PDB entry 2WSC | X-ray diffraction, 3.30 A resolution | chains A and F of the 18 polymer chains in the assembly

== Chain A ==
Protein: Photosystem I P700 chlorophyll A apoprotein A1
From: Pisum sativum
Reference sequence: P05310 (PSAA_PEA); residue numbers follow UniProt; this construct covers 1-758
Sequence (758 residues; each row starts with the number of its first residue):
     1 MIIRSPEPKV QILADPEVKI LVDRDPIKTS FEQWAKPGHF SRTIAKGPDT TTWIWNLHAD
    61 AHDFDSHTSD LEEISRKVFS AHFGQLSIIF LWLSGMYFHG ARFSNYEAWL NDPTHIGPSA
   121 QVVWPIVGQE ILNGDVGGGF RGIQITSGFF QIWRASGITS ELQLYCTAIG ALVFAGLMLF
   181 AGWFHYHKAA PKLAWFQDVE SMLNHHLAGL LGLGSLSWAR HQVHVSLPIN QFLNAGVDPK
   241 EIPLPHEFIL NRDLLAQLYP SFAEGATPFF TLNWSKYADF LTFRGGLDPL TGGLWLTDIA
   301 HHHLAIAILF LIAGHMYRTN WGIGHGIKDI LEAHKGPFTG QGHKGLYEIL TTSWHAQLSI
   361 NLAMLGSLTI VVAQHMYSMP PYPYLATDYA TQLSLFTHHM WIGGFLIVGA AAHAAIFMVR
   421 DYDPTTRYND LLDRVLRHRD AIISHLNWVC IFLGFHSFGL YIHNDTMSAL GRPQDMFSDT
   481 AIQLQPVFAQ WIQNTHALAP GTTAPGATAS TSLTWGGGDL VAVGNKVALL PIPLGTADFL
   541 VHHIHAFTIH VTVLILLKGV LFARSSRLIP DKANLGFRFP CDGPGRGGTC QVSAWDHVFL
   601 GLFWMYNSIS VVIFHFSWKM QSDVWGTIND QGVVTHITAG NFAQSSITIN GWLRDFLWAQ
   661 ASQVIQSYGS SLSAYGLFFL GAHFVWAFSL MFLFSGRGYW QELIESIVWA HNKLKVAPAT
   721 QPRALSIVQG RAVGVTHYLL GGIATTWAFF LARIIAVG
Not modelled in the structure: 1-20, 319-326
Metal / ion sites: chlorophyll a Mg site 1 near Gln121 (its only coordinating residue here); chlorophyll a Mg site 2 near Tyr317 (its only coordinating residue here); chlorophyll a Mg site 3 near Thr503 (its only coordinating residue here); 4Fe-4S cluster Fe: Cys581, Cys590 (shared with 2 residues of chain B)
Ligand contacts:
  - beta-carotene (BCR), molecule 1: Tyr97, Thr167, Gly170, Ala171, Leu213, Leu216, Ser217
  - beta-carotene (BCR), molecule 2: Leu210, Leu213, Gly214, Ser215, Ser217
  - beta-carotene (BCR), molecule 3: Leu346, Leu350, Ala356, Ser359, Ile360, Ala414, Leu432
  - beta-carotene (BCR), molecule 4: Ser359, Ala363, Met364, Ser367, Ile407, Ala410, Ala411, Val553, Leu556, Leu557, Val560
  - beta-carotene (BCR), molecule 5: Phe678, Gly681, Ala682, Phe684, Leu740, Ile743, Ala744, Trp747
  - chlorophyll a (CLA), molecule 1: Glu32, Trp34, His67, Lys77, Ser80, Ala81, Ile88, Leu179, Gly182, Trp183, Tyr186, His187
  - chlorophyll a (CLA), molecule 2: Thr51, Ile54, Trp55, Ile704, Ile707, Val708, His711, Val716, Ala717, Pro722, Arg723
  - chlorophyll a (CLA), molecule 3: Ile54, Leu57, His58
  - chlorophyll a (CLA), molecule 4: Trp55, Phe684, Val685, Phe688, Met691, Phe692, Leu725, Gln729, Ala732, Val733, Thr736, His737, Leu740
  - chlorophyll a (CLA), molecule 5: Leu57, His58, Ala61, His62, Lys77, Ala81, His82, Gly84, Gln85, His187
  - chlorophyll a (CLA), molecule 6: His58, Ala59, Asp60, Ala61, His62, Asp63, His355, Leu362, Phe405, Leu406, Val408, Gly409, Ala412, His413, Ile416, Phe577, Arg578, Trp595, Leu602, Thr736, Leu740
  - chlorophyll a (CLA), molecule 7: His62, Phe64, Lys77, Val78, Ala81, His82, Gln85, Leu86, Ile89, Phe90, Leu93, Phe174, Trp354, His355, Gln357, Leu358, Asn361, Leu362, Leu365
  - chlorophyll a (CLA), molecule 8: His62, Gln85, Ile88, Ile89, Trp92, Phe405, Leu406
  - chlorophyll a (CLA), molecule 9: Phe79, Phe83, Leu177, Phe180, Ala181, Phe184, Lys188, Trp195
  - chlorophyll a (CLA), molecule 10: Phe79, His82, Phe83, Leu86, Phe90, Phe174, Met178, Trp195, Ser201, Met202, His205, His206, Gly209, Leu210
  - chlorophyll a (CLA), molecule 11: Leu91, Trp92, Ser94, Gly95, Met96, Phe98, His99, Phe103, Gln121, Val122, Val123, Trp124
  - chlorophyll a (CLA), molecule 12: Trp92, Gly95, Met96, His99, Ala120, Gln121, Leu132, Ile143, Gln144, Ile145, Thr146, Ser147, Ala674, Tyr675, Phe678
  - chlorophyll a (CLA), molecule 13: Trp92, Met96, Thr146, Ser147, Ser394, Leu395, Thr397, His398, Trp401, Phe405, Phe678, Ile743, Trp747
  - chlorophyll a (CLA), molecule 14: Gln121, Val122, Val123, Trp124, Ile126, Val127, Gly128, Gln129, Leu132, Ala674, Leu677, Phe678
  - chlorophyll a (CLA), molecule 15: Ser147, Gly148, Phe149, Ile152, Leu365, Leu368, Thr369, Val372, Met376, Tyr382, Leu385, Leu395, His398, His399, Ile402
  - chlorophyll a (CLA), molecule 16: Ser156, Gly157, Ile158, Cys166, Thr167, Ser217, Trp218, Arg220, His221, Pro245
  - chlorophyll a (CLA), molecule 17: Trp195, Ser201, His205
  - chlorophyll a (CLA), molecule 18: Phe196, Val199, Met202, Leu203, His206, Leu350, Thr351, Thr352, Ser353, Trp354, Gln357, Ile360, Asn361, Met364, Leu365
  - chlorophyll a (CLA), molecule 19: Leu203, Leu207, Leu309, Phe310, Ile330, Leu331, Ile360, Met418, Leu432, Val435
  - chlorophyll a (CLA), molecule 20: Leu210, Leu211, Gly214, Ser215, Trp218, Gln222, Ile299, His302, His303, Ile306, Phe310, Leu368, Val371, Val372, Pro381, Tyr382
  - chlorophyll a (CLA), molecule 21: Leu216, Ala219, Arg220, His224, Ile249, Leu250, Arg252, Leu304
  - chlorophyll a (CLA), molecule 22: Ala278, Asp279, Leu281, Thr282, Phe283, His301, Leu304, Ala305, Ile308, Ile312
  - chlorophyll a (CLA), molecule 23: Phe283, Leu294, Ile299, His301, His302, Ala305, Ile306, His375, Met379, Thr511
  - chlorophyll a (CLA), molecule 24: Ala313, His315, Met316, Tyr317, Asp329
  - chlorophyll a (CLA), molecule 25: Asp329, Ile330, Ala333, His334
  - chlorophyll a (CLA), molecule 26: Ile330, His334, Thr339, His343, Leu346, Leu431, Leu432, Val435
  - chlorophyll a (CLA), molecule 27: Lys335, Gly336, Pro337, Phe338, Thr339
  - chlorophyll a (CLA), molecule 28: Phe338, Thr339, Leu431, Arg434, His438, Ile442, His445
  - chlorophyll a (CLA), molecule 29: Met364, Leu368, Val371, Gln374, His375, Ser378, Met379, Ile492, Thr495, His496, Ala499, Pro500, Thr502, Thr511, Ser512, Thr514, Trp515
  - chlorophyll a (CLA), molecule 30: Ser367, Ile370, Val371, Gln374, Met400, Gly403, Ile407, Ile549, Thr552, Val553, Met605, Ser608, Ile609
  - chlorophyll a (CLA), molecule 31: Gln374, Tyr377, Phe396, Trp491, Ile492, Gln493, Trp515, Ile532, Leu534, His542, His545, Ile549, Val612, His615, Phe616, Lys619
  - chlorophyll a (CLA), molecule 32: Ser444, His445, Trp448
  - chlorophyll a (CLA), molecule 33: Ser444, Asn447, Trp448, Ile451
  - chlorophyll a (CLA), molecule 34: Leu446, Trp448, Val449, Ile549, His550, Val553, Leu557
  - chlorophyll a (CLA), molecule 35: Asn447, Cys450, Ile451, Leu453, Gly454, Phe455, Phe458, Gly459, Ile462, Phe547, Val551, Leu554, Ile555, Leu600, Trp604
  - chlorophyll a (CLA), molecule 36: Trp448, Ile451, Phe452, Phe455, His456
  - chlorophyll a (CLA), molecule 37: Trp448, Phe452, Leu453, Trp491, Asp538, Phe539, His542, His543, Ala546, His550
  - chlorophyll a (CLA), molecule 38: Phe455, His456, Gly459, Ile462, His463, Thr466, Met467, Leu470, Asp475
  - chlorophyll a (CLA), molecule 39: Phe458, Ile462, Phe547, Phe603, Trp604, Tyr606, Asn607, Ile649, Trp686, Tyr738
  - chlorophyll a (CLA), molecule 40: Tyr461, Ile544, Phe547, Tyr606, Asn607, Ser610, Val611, Phe614, Ile649, Trp652, Leu657, Ala661, Ile665, Phe679, His683, Trp686, Tyr738, Gly742, Ile743, Thr745, Thr746, Phe749
  - chlorophyll a (CLA), molecule 41: Asp465, Thr466, Ala469, Leu470
  - chlorophyll a (CLA), molecule 42: Leu653, Leu657, Trp658
  - chlorophyll a (CLA), molecule 43: Leu677, Leu680, Gly681, His683, Phe684, Trp686, Ala687
  - chlorophyll a (CLA), molecule 44: Phe684, Ala687, Phe688, Leu690, Met691, Phe694, Tyr699, Trp700, Leu703
  - chlorophyll a (CLA), molecule 45: Ile707, Ala710, His711, Leu714, Val716
  - chlorophyll a (CLA), molecule 46: Trp709, Ala710, Lys713, Leu714
  - dodecyl-alpha-D-maltoside (LMU), molecule 1: Leu21, His67, Thr68, Glu73, Tyr186
  - dodecyl-alpha-D-maltoside (LMU), molecule 2: Leu520, Ile628, Gln631, Gly632, Val634
  - phylloquinone (PQN): Trp55, Met691, Phe692, Ser695, Gly696, Arg697, Trp700, Ala724, Leu725, Ile727, Gly730
  - 4Fe-4S cluster (SF4): Cys581, Thr589, Cys590, Ile727
UniProt features mapped onto this chain:
  - binding site ([4Fe-4S] cluster): Cys581, Cys590
  - binding site (chlorophyll a'): His683
  - binding site (chlorophyll a): Met691, Tyr699
  - binding site (phylloquinone): Trp700

== Chain F ==
Protein: Photosystem I reaction center subunit III, chloroplastic
From: Spinacia oleracea
Reference sequence: P12355 (PSAF_SPIOL); residues -76 to 154 here correspond to UniProt positions 1-231 (UniProt number = residue number + 77)
Sequence (231 residues; row label = number of the first residue in the row; numbers below 1 keep their minus sign (Met-76 is residue -76)):
   -76 MSFTIPTNLY KPLATKPKHL SSSSFAPRSK IVCQQENDQQ QPKKLELAKV GANAAAALAL
   -16 SSVLLSSWSV APDAAMADIA GLTPCKESKQ FAKREKQALK KLQASLKLYA DDSAPALAIK
    44 ATMEKTKKRF DNYGKYGLLC GSDGLPHLIV SGDQRHWGEF ITPGILFLYI AGWIGWVGRS
   104 YLIAIRDEKK PTQKEIIIDV PLASSLLFRG FSWPVAAYRE LLNGELVDNN F
Not modelled in the structure: -76 to 0
Ligand contacts:
  - beta-carotene (BCR), molecule 1: Pro86, Leu89, Phe90, Ile93, Ala94
  - beta-carotene (BCR), molecule 2: Gly95, Gly98, Trp99
  - chlorophyll a (CLA), molecule 1: Ser74, Gly75, Trp80, Ile84, Thr85
  - chlorophyll a (CLA), molecule 2: Phe83, Pro86, Phe90, Leu91, Ala94, Gly95, Ile97, Gly98
  - chlorophyll a (CLA), molecule 3: Phe83, Ile84, Leu91
  - chlorophyll a (CLA), molecule 4: Ile93, Trp96, Ile97, Val100, Leu125
  - chlorophyll a (CLA), molecule 5: Ile97, Gly98, Val100, Tyr104, Ile121, Leu125, Ala126
  - chlorophyll a (CLA), molecule 6: Tyr104, Leu105, Glu118, Ile121, Leu125

== How chain A and chain F interact ==
Residue-residue contacts (22; chain A residue first):
  Gly47(A) with Lys113(F); Thr115(F), hydrogen bond (backbone-side chain); Gln116(F)
  Pro48(A) with Lys113(F)
  Asp49(A) with Thr115(F); Gln116(F)
  Thr50(A) with Gln116(F), hydrogen bond (backbone-side chain)
  Pro125(A) with Thr45(F)
  Val127(A) with Lys48(F)
  Glu130(A) with Thr45(F)
  Asp135(A) with Leu31(F)
  Gly138(A) with Tyr32(F)
  Arg141(A) with Ala39(F); Leu40(F)
  Lys713(A) with Leu149(F); Phe154(F)
  Leu714(A) with Leu149(F)
  Lys715(A) with Arg102(F); Asn153(F), hydrogen bond
  Val716(A) with Leu105(F)
  Thr720(A) with Gln116(F); Glu118(F), hydrogen bond
Also at the interface, not in a pair above, chain A (18 interface residues in all): Pro37, Gly139, Ala719
Also at the interface, not in a pair above, chain F (17 interface residues in all): Ala41, Ile106

== In short ==
The interface between chain A and chain F involves 18 residues on one side and 17 on the other; the contacts
include 4 hydrogen bonds. Polar pairs include Gly47(A)-Thr115(F), Thr50(A)-Gln116(F) and Lys715(A)-Asn153(F).
2 chlorophyll a molecules are bound between chain A and chain F.
Chain A is Photosystem I P700 chlorophyll A apoprotein A1 (Pisum sativum) and chain F is Photosystem I
reaction center subunit III, chloroplastic (Spinacia oleracea); the structure, Improved Model of Plant
Photosystem I, was determined by X-ray diffraction, deposited together with 3LW5, 2WSE and 2WSF.
